Entry 7Z2Z (electron microscopy, 3.07 A resolution); this record covers chains M and N of the 22 polymer chains in the assembly.

# Chain M
Name: DNA-directed RNA polymerase III subunit RPC5
Source organism: Saccharomyces cerevisiae S288C
Reference sequence: P36121 (RPC5_YEAST); numbering as in UniProt (aligned over 1-282)
Chain sequence (282 residues; row label = number of the first residue in the row):
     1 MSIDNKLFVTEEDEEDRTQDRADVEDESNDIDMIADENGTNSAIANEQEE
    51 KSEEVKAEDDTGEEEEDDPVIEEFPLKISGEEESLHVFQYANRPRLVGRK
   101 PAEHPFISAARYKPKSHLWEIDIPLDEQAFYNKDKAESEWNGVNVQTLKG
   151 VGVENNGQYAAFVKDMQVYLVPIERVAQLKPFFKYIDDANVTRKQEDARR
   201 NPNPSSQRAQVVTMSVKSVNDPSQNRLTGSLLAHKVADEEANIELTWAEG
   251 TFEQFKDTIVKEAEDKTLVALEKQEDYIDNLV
Not modelled in the structure: 1-70, 197-224, 282
UniProt features mapped onto this chain:
  - modified residue: Thr61 (Phosphothreonine)

# Chain N
Name: DNA-directed RNA polymerase III subunit RPC4
Source organism: Saccharomyces cerevisiae S288C
Reference sequence: P25441 (RPC4_YEAST); residues 195-422 carry their UniProt numbers (228 of 422 residues fall inside the UniProt entry; the rest is not from it)
Chain sequence (422 residues; row label = number of the first residue in the row; note: 289 numbers in that range are skipped by the numbering (no residue carries them; nothing is unmodelled there); numbers below 1 keep their minus sign (UNK-288 is residue -288); X marks 194 residues of unknown identity (built as UNK)):
  -288 XXXXXXXXXXXXXXXXXXXXXXXXXXXXXXXXXXXXXXXXXXXXXXXXXX
  -238 XXXXXXXXXXXXXXXXXXXXXXXXXXXXXXXXXXXXXXXXXXXXXXXXXX
  -188 XXXXXXXXXXXXXXXXXXXXXXXXXXXXXXXXXXXXXXXXXXXXXXXXXX
  -138 XXXXXXXXXXXXXXXXXXXXXXXXXXXXXXXXXXXXXX
   189 XXXXXXRIEQLFPVRPVRVRHEDVETVKREIQEALSEKPTREPTPSVKTE
   239 PVGTGLQSYLEERERQVNEKLADLGLEKEFQSVDGKEAAAELELLNADHQ
   289 HILRKLKKMNNKPERFMVFQLPTRLPAFERPAVKEEKEDMETQASDPSKK
   339 KKNIKKKDTKDALSTRELAGKVGSIRVHKSGKLSVKIGNVVMDIGKGAET
   389 TFLQDVIALSIADDASSAELLGRVDGKIVVTPQI
Not modelled in the structure: -288 to -106, 189-194, 228-273, 320-355
UniProt features mapped onto this chain:
  - modified residue: Ser224 (Phosphoserine), Thr228 (Phosphothreonine), Thr232 (Phosphothreonine)
Reported in the primary citation:
  - conformationally variable residues (order/disorder transition): Arg195 to Pro227

# Chain M / chain N interface
Contacting residue pairs - 142 pairs, chain M then chain N:
  Ile71(M) - Val365(N)  hydrogen bond (backbone-backbone)
  Ile71(M) - His366(N)
  Ile71(M) - Lys367(N)
  Glu72(M) - Arg364(N)
  Glu72(M) - Val365(N)  hydrogen bond (backbone-backbone)
  Glu73(M) - Lys359(N)  salt bridge
  Glu73(M) - Ser362(N)  hydrogen bond
  Phe74(M) - Leu294(N)  hydrophobic
  Phe74(M) - Ser362(N)
  Phe74(M) - Ile363(N)  hydrogen bond (backbone-backbone)
  Pro75(M) - Lys359(N)
  Pro75(M) - Gly361(N)
  Pro75(M) - Ser362(N)
  Leu76(M) - Val360(N)  hydrogen bond (backbone-backbone)
  Leu76(M) - Gly361(N)
  Leu76(M) - Ser362(N)
  Leu76(M) - Ile363(N)
  Lys77(M) - Gly358(N)
  Lys77(M) - Lys359(N)
  Ile78(M) - Leu356(N)
  Ile78(M) - Ala357(N)  hydrophobic
  Ile78(M) - Gly358(N)  hydrogen bond (backbone-backbone)
  Ser79(M) - Leu356(N)
  Glu81(M) - Leu356(N)  hydrogen bond (side chain-backbone)
  Glu83(M) - Ala396(N)
  Ser84(M) - Ile395(N)
  Ser84(M) - Ala396(N)
  Ser84(M) - Leu397(N)  hydrogen bond (backbone-backbone)
  Leu85(M) - Ile395(N)
  His86(M) - Asp393(N)
  His86(M) - Val394(N)
  His86(M) - Ile395(N)  hydrogen bond (backbone-backbone)
  His86(M) - Leu397(N)
  Val87(M) - Asp393(N)
  Phe88(M) - Leu391(N)
  Phe88(M) - Gln392(N)
  Phe88(M) - Asp393(N)  hydrogen bond (backbone-backbone)
  Phe88(M) - Ile395(N)  hydrophobic
  Gln89(M) - Phe390(N)
  Gln89(M) - Leu391(N)
  Gln89(M) - Gln392(N)  hydrogen bond
  Tyr90(M) - Phe390(N)
  Tyr90(M) - Leu391(N)
  Tyr90(M) - Asp393(N)  hydrogen bond
  Arg93(M) - Phe390(N)
  Arg93(M) - Leu391(N)
  Arg95(M) - Leu223(N)
  Arg95(M) - Lys226(N)
  Arg95(M) - Thr388(N)  hydrogen bond (side chain-backbone)
  Arg95(M) - Phe390(N)
  Arg95(M) - Asp413(N)  hydrogen bond (side chain-backbone)
  Leu96(M) - Leu223(N)
  Leu96(M) - Ser224(N)
  Leu96(M) - Glu225(N)
  Leu96(M) - Lys226(N)
  Val97(M) - Gln198(N)
  Arg99(M) - Glu225(N)  salt bridge
  Arg99(M) - Lys226(N)  hydrogen bond (side chain-backbone)
  Arg99(M) - Pro227(N)
  Pro101(M) - Pro227(N)
  Pro101(M) - Arg411(N)
  Glu103(M) - Gln198(N)
  Glu103(M) - Leu391(N)
  His104(M) - Asp393(N)  salt bridge
  His104(M) - Leu408(N)
  Pro105(M) - Leu391(N)
  Tyr112(M) - Leu397(N)  hydrophobic
  Trp119(M) - Leu397(N)  hydrophobic
  Asp126(M) - Arg195(N)  salt bridge
  Phe130(M) - Leu199(N)  hydrophobic
  Gly157(M) - Phe307(N)
  Gly157(M) - Gln308(N)
  Gly157(M) - Leu309(N)  hydrogen bond (backbone-backbone)
  Gln158(M) - Phe307(N)
  Gln158(M) - Gln308(N)
  Gln158(M) - Lys415(N)
  Tyr159(M) - Met305(N)
  Tyr159(M) - Val306(N)
  Tyr159(M) - Phe307(N)  hydrogen bond (backbone-backbone)
  Ala160(M) - Met305(N)
  Ala161(M) - Phe304(N)
  Ala161(M) - Met305(N)  hydrogen bond (backbone-backbone)
  Ala161(M) - Phe307(N)  hydrophobic
  Phe162(M) - Phe304(N)  hydrophobic
  Val163(M) - Met297(N)
  Val163(M) - Asn298(N)
  Val163(M) - Asn299(N)
  Lys164(M) - Asn299(N)  hydrogen bond (backbone-side chain)
  Met166(M) - Asn298(N)
  Val168(M) - Ile363(N)  hydrophobic
  Leu170(M) - Phe307(N)  hydrophobic
  Leu170(M) - Leu309(N)  hydrophobic
  Ile243(M) - Ile399(N)
  Ile243(M) - Ser404(N)
  Glu244(M) - Ser404(N)
  Leu245(M) - Ser404(N)
  Leu245(M) - Ala406(N)  hydrophobic
  Thr246(M) - Ser404(N)  hydrogen bond (backbone-backbone)
  Thr246(M) - Ser405(N)
  Thr246(M) - Ala406(N)  hydrogen bond (backbone-backbone)
  Trp247(M) - Ile395(N)  hydrophobic
  Trp247(M) - Ala406(N)
  Trp247(M) - Leu408(N)  hydrophobic
  Ala248(M) - Ala406(N)  hydrogen bond (backbone-backbone)
  Ala248(M) - Glu407(N)
  Ala248(M) - Leu408(N)  hydrogen bond (backbone-backbone)
  Glu249(M) - Leu408(N)
  Thr251(M) - Glu407(N)
  Phe252(M) - Glu407(N)
  Phe252(M) - Leu409(N)  hydrophobic
  Gln254(M) - Glu407(N)  hydrogen bond
  Phe255(M) - Leu409(N)  hydrophobic
  Glu262(M) - Gly358(N)
  Ala263(M) - Gly358(N)
  Asp265(M) - Ala357(N)
  Asp265(M) - Gly358(N)  hydrogen bond (side chain-backbone)
  Lys266(M) - Ala357(N)
  Lys266(M) - Gly358(N)
  Lys266(M) - Lys359(N)
  Thr267(M) - Pro319(N)
  Leu268(M) - Phe316(N)  hydrophobic
  Leu268(M) - Glu317(N)
  Leu268(M) - Ala357(N)
  Leu268(M) - Lys359(N)
  Val269(M) - Phe316(N)
  Val269(M) - Glu317(N)  hydrogen bond (backbone-backbone)
  Ala270(M) - Phe316(N)
  Ala270(M) - Asn377(N)
  Leu271(M) - Ala315(N)
  Leu271(M) - Glu317(N)
  Glu272(M) - Pro314(N)
  Glu272(M) - Asn377(N)  hydrogen bond (backbone-side chain)
  Gln274(M) - Asn377(N)
  Tyr277(M) - Pro310(N)
  Tyr277(M) - Arg312(N)
  Tyr277(M) - Leu313(N)
  Tyr277(M) - Pro314(N)
  Tyr277(M) - Val378(N)  hydrophobic
  Asn280(M) - Arg312(N)  hydrogen bond (backbone-side chain)
  Leu281(M) - Pro310(N)  hydrophobic
  Leu281(M) - Thr311(N)
  Leu281(M) - Arg312(N)
Other interface residues (no listed pair), chain M (73 interface residues in all): Pro94, Gly98, Pro114, Ala129, Asn156, Lys273
Other interface residues (no listed pair), chain N (67 interface residues in all): Pro301, Arg303, Arg318, Lys374, Met380, Thr389, Pro420

# In short
73 residues of chain M face 67 of chain N across their interface, with 28 hydrogen bonds and 4 salt bridges.
Among the polar pairs are Glu73(M)-Lys359(N), Arg99(M)-Glu225(N) and His104(M)-Asp393(N). The paper reports
conformational variability at Arg195(N).
Chain M is DNA-directed RNA polymerase III subunit RPC5 and chain N is DNA-directed RNA polymerase III subunit
RPC4, both from Saccharomyces cerevisiae S288C; the structure, Structure of yeast RNA Polymerase III-DNA-Ty1
integrase complex (Pol III-DNA-IN1) at 3.1 A, was determined by electron microscopy (same publication as 7Z0H,
7Z30, 7Z31 and 8BWS).
